Entry 3GPR (X-ray diffraction, 3.20 A resolution); this record covers chains C and D of the 4 polymer chains in the assembly.

# Chain C
Name: Rhodocetin subunit gamma
Source organism: Calloselasma rhodostoma
Sequence (134 residues; numbered 3002 to 3135; the number before each row is that of its first residue):
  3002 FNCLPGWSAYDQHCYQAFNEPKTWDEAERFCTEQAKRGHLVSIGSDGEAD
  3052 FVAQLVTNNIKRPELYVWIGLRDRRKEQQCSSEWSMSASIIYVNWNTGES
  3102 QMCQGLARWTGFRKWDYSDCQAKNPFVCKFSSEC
Disulfides: Cys-3004/Cys-3015, Cys-3032/Cys-3129, Cys-3104/Cys-3121

# Chain D
Name: Rhodocetin subunit delta
Source organism: Calloselasma rhodostoma
Sequence (124 residues; numbered 4001 to 4124; the number before each row is that of its first residue):
  4001 CPLHWSSYNGYCYRVFSELKTWEDAESFCYAQHKGSRLASIHSREEEAFV
  4051 GKLASQTLKYTSMWLGLNNAWAACKWEWSDDAKLDYKVWLRRAYCAVMVV
  4101 KTDRIFWYNRGCEKTVSFLCKFYS
Disulfides: Cys-4001/Cys-4012, Cys-4029/Cys-4120, Cys-4095/Cys-4112

# Interface between chain C and chain D
Pairs across the interface (65):
  Glu-3029(C) with Glu-4077(D)
  His-3040(C) with Glu-4077(D), hydrogen bond (side chain-backbone); Trp-4078(D)
  Val-3042(C) with Trp-4076(D)
  Ser-3043(C) with Trp-4076(D)
  Ile-3044(C) with Trp-4076(D); Leu-4084(D)
  Asp-3047(C) with Leu-4084(D)
  Ile-3070(C) with Trp-4076(D)
  Gly-3071(C) with Glu-4077(D)
  Leu-3072(C) with Trp-4076(D), hydrophobic
  Arg-3073(C) with Glu-4077(D), salt bridge
  Asp-3074(C) with Trp-4071(D)
  Cys-3081(C) with Cys-4074(D), hydrophobic
  Ser-3082(C) with Asn-4068(D); Asn-4069(D); Ala-4070(D)
  Ser-3083(C) with Leu-4067(D); Asn-4068(D), hydrogen bond (side chain-backbone); Asn-4069(D), hydrogen bond
  Glu-3084(C) with Gly-4066(D); Leu-4067(D); Asn-4068(D), hydrogen bond (backbone-backbone)
  Trp-3085(C) with Ser-4040(D); Ile-4041(D); Leu-4065(D), hydrophobic; Gly-4066(D); Leu-4067(D); Asn-4068(D); Trp-4107(D), hydrophobic
  Ser-3086(C) with Glu-4026(D); Arg-4037(D); Leu-4038(D); Gly-4066(D), hydrogen bond (backbone-backbone); Asn-4068(D)
  Met-3087(C) with Arg-4037(D); Leu-4038(D); Ser-4040(D), hydrogen bond
  Ile-3092(C) with His-4042(D)
  Tyr-3093(C) with Ile-4041(D); His-4042(D); Ser-4043(D); Arg-4044(D); Glu-4047(D), hydrogen bond; Trp-4107(D)
  Val-3094(C) with Trp-4107(D), hydrophobic
  Asn-3095(C) with Glu-4047(D); Ile-4105(D), hydrogen bond (side chain-backbone); Phe-4106(D); Trp-4107(D), hydrogen bond (backbone-backbone)
  Trp-3096(C) with Asn-4069(D); Phe-4106(D); Trp-4107(D)
  Asn-3097(C) with Lys-4101(D); Trp-4107(D), hydrogen bond (backbone-backbone); Tyr-4108(D)
  Met-3103(C) with Arg-4092(D)
  Gln-3105(C) with Trp-4071(D); Lys-4087(D)
  Phe-3113(C) with Tyr-4086(D), hydrophobic
  Lys-3115(C) with Tyr-4086(D)
  Trp-3116(C) with Trp-4076(D), hydrophobic; Tyr-4086(D), hydrogen bond (backbone-backbone); Lys-4087(D)
  Tyr-3118(C) with Leu-4090(D)
Also at the interface, not in a pair above, chain C (37 interface residues in all): Trp-3025, Ser-3046, Arg-3076, Ser-3088, Ile-3091, Thr-3098, Arg-3114
Also at the interface, not in a pair above, chain D (37 interface residues in all): Tyr-4030, Ala-4039, Asp-4085, Val-4088, Arg-4091, Asn-4109, Lys-4121

# In short
The chain C/chain D interface involves 37 residues from each chain, with 11 hydrogen bonds and 1 salt bridge.
Polar contacts include Arg-3073(C)/Glu-4077(D), His-3040(C)/Glu-4077(D) and Ser-3083(C)/Asn-4068(D).
Chain C is Rhodocetin subunit gamma and chain D is Rhodocetin subunit delta, both from Calloselasma
rhodostoma; the structure, Crystal structure of rhodocetin, was determined by X-ray diffraction.
